8GF6 - chains A and B of the 7 polymer chains in the assembly; structure by electron microscopy, 3.10 A resolution.

Chain A (and B):
Protein: Methyl-coenzyme M reductase subunit alpha
Source organism: Methanosarcina acetivorans C2A
Notes: EC 2.8.4.1; chain B of this document is another copy of the same molecule, construct and numbering; everything in this record applies to it too
UniProt: Q8THH1 (MCRA_METAC); residue numbers follow UniProt; this construct covers 1-570
Amino-acid sequence (570 residues; numbered 1 to 570; the number before each row is that of its first residue):
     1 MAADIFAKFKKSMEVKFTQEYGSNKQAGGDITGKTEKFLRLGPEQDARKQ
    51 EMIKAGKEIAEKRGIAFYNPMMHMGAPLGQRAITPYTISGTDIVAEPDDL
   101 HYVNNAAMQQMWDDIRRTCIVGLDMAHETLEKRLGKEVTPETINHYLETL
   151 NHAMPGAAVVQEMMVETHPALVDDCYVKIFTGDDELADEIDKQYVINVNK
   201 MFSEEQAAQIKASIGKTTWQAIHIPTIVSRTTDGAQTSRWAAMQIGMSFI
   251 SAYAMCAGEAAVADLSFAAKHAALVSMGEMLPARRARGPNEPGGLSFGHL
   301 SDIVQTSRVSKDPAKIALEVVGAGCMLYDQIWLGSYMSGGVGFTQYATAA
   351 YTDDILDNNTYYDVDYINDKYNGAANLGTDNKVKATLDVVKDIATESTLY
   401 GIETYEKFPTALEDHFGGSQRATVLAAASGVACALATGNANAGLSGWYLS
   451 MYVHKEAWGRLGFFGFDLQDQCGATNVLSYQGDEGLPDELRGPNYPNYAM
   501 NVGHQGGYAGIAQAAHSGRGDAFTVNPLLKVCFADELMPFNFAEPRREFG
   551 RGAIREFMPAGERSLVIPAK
Unresolved in the structure: 1-91, 159-166, 335-343, 570 (chain B: 1-76, 335-343, 570)
Modified residues: His271 (N1-methylated histidine; MHS); Arg285 (5-methyl-arginine; AGM); Cys472 (S-methylcysteine; SMC)
Reported in the primary citation:
  - conformationally variable residues (order/disorder transition): Leu78 to Arg81, Leu333 to Tyr346
  - post-translational modification sites: Arg285, Cys472

How chain A and chain B interact:
Residue-residue contacts (86):
  Pro97(A) with Val165(B)
  Asp98(A) with Glu166(B)
  His101(A) with Val165(B); Thr167(B)
  Tyr102(A) with Gln236(B), hydrogen bond; Trp240(B)
  Val103(A) with Thr167(B); Leu171(B); Val228(B), hydrophobic
  Asn104(A) with His168(B); Val566(B)
  Ala106(A) with Val566(B)
  Gln109(A) with Ile227(B); Thr231(B), hydrogen bond; Arg563(B)
  Arg116(A) with Arg230(B); Thr231(B), hydrogen bond (side chain-backbone); Thr232(B), hydrogen bond (side chain-backbone)
  Thr167(A) with Asn104(B)
  His168(A) with Asn104(B), hydrogen bond (backbone-side chain)
  Leu171(A) with Val103(B)
  Ile227(A) with Gln109(B)
  Arg230(A) with Arg116(B); Arg230(B), hydrogen bond (side chain-backbone); Arg563(B)
  Thr231(A) with Tyr102(B); Gln109(B), hydrogen bond; Trp112(B); Arg116(B), hydrogen bond (backbone-side chain); Arg230(B)
  Thr232(A) with Glu291(B), hydrogen bond
  Asp233(A) with Arg287(B); Glu291(B)
  Ala235(A) with Ala286(B); Arg287(B)
  Gln236(A) with Tyr102(B), hydrogen bond; Arg287(B)
  Arg239(A) with Arg287(B)
  Trp240(A) with Tyr102(B)
  Met280(A) with Ala283(B)
  Ala286(A) with Gly288(B); Pro289(B)
  Arg287(A) with Asp233(B), salt bridge; Ala235(B); Gly288(B)
  Gly288(A) with Ala286(B); Gly288(B)
  Pro289(A) with Ala286(B)
  Ile331(A) with Thr232(B)
  Trp332(A) with Arg239(B), hydrogen bond (backbone-side chain)
  Leu333(A) with Arg239(B), hydrogen bond (backbone-side chain)
  Gly334(A) with Gln236(B); Arg239(B)
  Thr344(A) with Met164(B); Val165(B)
  Gln345(A) with Glu162(B); Met164(B)
  Ala347(A) with Val165(B), hydrophobic
  Phe416(A) with Met163(B), hydrophobic
  Arg555(A) with Leu565(B); Pro568(B)
  Glu556(A) with Pro568(B)
  Phe557(A) with Ile567(B); Pro568(B)
  Met558(A) with Pro568(B)
  Pro559(A) with Arg563(B); Ile567(B)
  Ala560(A) with Arg563(B)
  Glu562(A) with Ile567(B)
  Arg563(A) with Gln109(B); Arg230(B); Pro559(B); Gly561(B); Glu562(B)
  Leu565(A) with Arg555(B)
  Val566(A) with Asn104(B); Arg555(B)
  Ile567(A) with Ala106(B), hydrophobic; Arg555(B); Phe557(B); Met558(B), hydrophobic; Pro559(B), hydrophobic
  Pro568(A) with Arg555(B); Glu556(B); Phe557(B); Met558(B)
Also at the interface, not in a pair above, chain A (53 interface residues in all): Trp112, Val172, Val228, Glu291, Tyr346, Met500, Ala569
Also at the interface, not in a pair above, chain B (46 interface residues in all): Asp98, Asp113, Trp332

In short:
53 residues of chain A face 46 of chain B across their interface, with 12 hydrogen bonds and 1 salt bridge.
Among the polar pairs are Arg287(A)-Asp233(B), Tyr102(A)-Gln236(B) and Gln109(A)-Thr231(B). From the paper:
modification sites Arg285(A) and Cys472(A); conformational variability at Leu78(A) and Leu333(A).
Chain A and chain B are both Methyl-coenzyme M reductase subunit alpha (Methanosarcina acetivorans C2A); the
structure, Apo-apo MCR assembly intermediate, was determined by electron microscopy, deposited together with
8GF5.
